PDB entry 6X2F | electron microscopy, 4.00 A resolution | chains I and P of the 9 polymer chains in the assembly

== Chain I ==
Molecule: DNA-directed RNA polymerase subunit beta
From: Escherichia coli
Notes: EC 2.7.7.6
Reference sequence: P0A8V4 (RPOB_ECO57); residues 1-1342 here = UniProt positions 1-1342
Amino-acid sequence (1342 residues; row label = number of the first residue in the row):
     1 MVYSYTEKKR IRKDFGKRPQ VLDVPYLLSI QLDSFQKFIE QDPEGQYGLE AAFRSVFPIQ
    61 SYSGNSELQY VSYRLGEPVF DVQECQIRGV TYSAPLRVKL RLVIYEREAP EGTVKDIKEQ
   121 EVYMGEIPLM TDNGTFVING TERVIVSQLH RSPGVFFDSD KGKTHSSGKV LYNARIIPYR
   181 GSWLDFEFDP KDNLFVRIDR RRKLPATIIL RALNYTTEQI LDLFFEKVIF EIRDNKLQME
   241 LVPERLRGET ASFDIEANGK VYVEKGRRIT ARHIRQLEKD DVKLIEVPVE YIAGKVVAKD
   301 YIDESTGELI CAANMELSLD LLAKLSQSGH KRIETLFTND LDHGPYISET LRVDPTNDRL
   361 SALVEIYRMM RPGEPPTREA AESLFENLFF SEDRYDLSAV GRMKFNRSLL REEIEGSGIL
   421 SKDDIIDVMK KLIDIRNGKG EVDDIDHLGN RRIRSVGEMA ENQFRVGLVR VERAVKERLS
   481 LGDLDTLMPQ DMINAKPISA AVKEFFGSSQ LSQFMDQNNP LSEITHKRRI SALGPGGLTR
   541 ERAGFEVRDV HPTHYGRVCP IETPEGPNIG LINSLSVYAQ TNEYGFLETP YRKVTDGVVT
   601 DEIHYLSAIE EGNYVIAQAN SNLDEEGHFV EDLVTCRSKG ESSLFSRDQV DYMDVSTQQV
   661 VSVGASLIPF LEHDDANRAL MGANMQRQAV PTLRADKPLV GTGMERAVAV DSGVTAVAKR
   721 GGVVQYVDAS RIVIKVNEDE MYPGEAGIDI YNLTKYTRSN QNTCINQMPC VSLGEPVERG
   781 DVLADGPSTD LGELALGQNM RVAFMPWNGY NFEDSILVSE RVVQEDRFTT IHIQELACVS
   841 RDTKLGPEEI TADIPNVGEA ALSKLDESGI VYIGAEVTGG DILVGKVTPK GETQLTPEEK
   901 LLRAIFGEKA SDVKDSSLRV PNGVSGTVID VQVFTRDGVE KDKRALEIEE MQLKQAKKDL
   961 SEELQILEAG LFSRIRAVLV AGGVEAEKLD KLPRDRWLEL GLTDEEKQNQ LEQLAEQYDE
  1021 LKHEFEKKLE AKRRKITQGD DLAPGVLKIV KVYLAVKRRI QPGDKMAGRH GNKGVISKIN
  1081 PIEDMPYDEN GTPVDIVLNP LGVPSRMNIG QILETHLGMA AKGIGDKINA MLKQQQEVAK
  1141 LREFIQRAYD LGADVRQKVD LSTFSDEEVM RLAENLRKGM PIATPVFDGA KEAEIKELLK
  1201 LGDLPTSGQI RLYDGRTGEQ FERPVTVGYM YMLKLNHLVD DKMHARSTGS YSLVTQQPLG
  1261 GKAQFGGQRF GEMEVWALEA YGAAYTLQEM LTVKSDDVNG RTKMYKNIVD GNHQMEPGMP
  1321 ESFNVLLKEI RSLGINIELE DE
Not modelled in the structure: 1, 891-914, 1342
Swiss-Prot annotation at these positions:
  - modified residue (N6-acetyllysine): Lys-1022, Lys-1200

== Chain P ==
Molecule: 64-nt DNA strand
Sequence (64 nucleotides; numbered 1 to 64; the number before each row is that of its first residue):
     1 GGGTATTCGC CGCGTACCTC TCCTAGCCCG CAAGTATCCT ATTCCTTGCA GCGGTGCCGT
    61 TGGG
Not modelled in the structure: 56-64

== Interface between chain I and chain P ==
Pairs across the interface (13):
  Asn-139(I) with DC22(P), hydrogen bond to the phosphate
  Thr-141(I) with DT21(P), phosphate contact
  Arg-143(I) with DT21(P), phosphate contact
  Glu-504(I) with DC23(P), phosphate contact
  Ser-508(I) with DC22(P), sugar contact
  Glu-541(I) with DC13(P), base contact
  Gly-1261(I) with DC18(P), phosphate contact
  Lys-1262(I) with DC18(P), hydrogen bond to the phosphate
  Gln-1268(I) with DC17(P), sugar contact
  Arg-1269(I) with DA16(P), salt bridge to the phosphate; DC17(P), hydrogen bond to the phosphate
  Gly-1271(I) with DA16(P), phosphate contact
  Met-1273(I) with DT15(P), sugar contact
Also at the interface, not in a pair above, chain I (18 interface residues in all): Asp-189, Lys-496, Phe-514, Asn-762, Glu-1272, Glu-1274
Also at the interface, not in a pair above, chain P (12 interface residues in all): DT7, DT19, DC20, DA25

== Overview ==
18 residues of chain I and 12 residues of chain P are in contact; the contacts include 3 hydrogen bonds and 1
salt bridge. Among the polar pairs are Asn-139(I)/DC22(P), Lys-1262(I)/DC18(P) and Arg-1269(I)/DC17(P).
Here chain I is DNA-directed RNA polymerase subunit beta (Escherichia coli) and chain P is a 64-nt DNA strand.
Entry 6X2F (Mfd-bound E.coli RNA polymerase elongation complex - L2 state) was determined by electron
microscopy together with 6X26, 6X2N, 6X43, 6X4W, 6X4Y and 6X50 from the same study.
